Entry 3S64 (X-ray diffraction, 2.30 A resolution); this record covers chain A.

== Chain A ==
Protein: Saposin-like protein 1
From: Ancylostoma caninum
UniProt: Q0MRQ4 (Q0MRQ4_ANCCA); residues 1-87 here correspond to UniProt positions 18-104 (UniProt number = residue number + 17)
Chain sequence (87 residues; row label = number of the first residue in the row):
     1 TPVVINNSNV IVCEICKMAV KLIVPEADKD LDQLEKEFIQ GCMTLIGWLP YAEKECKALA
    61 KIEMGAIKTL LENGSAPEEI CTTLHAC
Not modelled in the structure: 1-6
Disulfides: C13-C87, C16-C81, C42-C56
What the authors report for this chain:
  - binding site for the ligand EPE: W48 (proposed by the authors, not directly observed)

== Overview ==
From the paper: a binding site for the ligand EPE at W48.
Chain A is Saposin-like protein 1 (Ancylostoma caninum); the structure, Saposin-like protein Ac-SLP-1, was
determined by X-ray diffraction, deposited together with 3S63.
